PDB entry 8K5J | X-ray diffraction, 1.30 A resolution | chain A

Chain A:
Name: selenoneine synthase SenA
Source organism: Variovorax paradoxus
Chain sequence (427 residues; numbered -10 to 416; the number before each row is that of its first residue; numbers below 1 keep their minus sign (Gly-10 is residue -10)):
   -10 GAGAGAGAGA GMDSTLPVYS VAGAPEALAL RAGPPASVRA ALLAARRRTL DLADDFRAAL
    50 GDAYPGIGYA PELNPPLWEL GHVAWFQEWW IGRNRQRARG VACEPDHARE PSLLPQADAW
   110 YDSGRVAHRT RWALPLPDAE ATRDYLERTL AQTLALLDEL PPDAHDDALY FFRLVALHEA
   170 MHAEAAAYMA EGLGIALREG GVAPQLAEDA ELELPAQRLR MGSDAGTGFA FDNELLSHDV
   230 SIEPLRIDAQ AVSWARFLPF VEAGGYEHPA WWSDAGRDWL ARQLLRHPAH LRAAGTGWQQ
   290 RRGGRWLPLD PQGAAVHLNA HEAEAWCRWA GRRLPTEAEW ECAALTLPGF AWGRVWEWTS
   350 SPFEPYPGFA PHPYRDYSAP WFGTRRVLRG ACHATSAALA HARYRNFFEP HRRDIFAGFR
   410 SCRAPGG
Disordered / not traced: -10 to 7, 282-285, 415-416
Metal / ion sites: Fe ion: His71, His167, His171 (together with N,N,N-trimethyl-histidine)
Ligand contacts: N,N,N-trimethyl-histidine (AVJ): His71, His167, Met170, His171, Tyr177, Tyr363, Tyr366, Tyr393, Asn395, Phe396, Phe397

Overview:
Ligands of chain A: N,N,N-trimethyl-histidine. His71, His167 and His171 form the Fe ion site.
Chain A is selenoneine synthase SenA (Variovorax paradoxus); the structure, The structure of SenA in complex
with N,N,N-trimethyl-histidine, was determined by X-ray diffraction, deposited together with 8K5I and 8K5K.
